PDB entry 3ANW | X-ray diffraction, 2.65 A resolution | chains A and B

# Chain A
Name: Putative uncharacterized protein
From: Thermococcus kodakarensis
UniProtKB: Q5JF31 (Q5JF31_PYRKO); numbering as in UniProt (aligned over 1-188)
Chain sequence (188 residues; numbered 1 to 188; the number before each row is that of its first residue):
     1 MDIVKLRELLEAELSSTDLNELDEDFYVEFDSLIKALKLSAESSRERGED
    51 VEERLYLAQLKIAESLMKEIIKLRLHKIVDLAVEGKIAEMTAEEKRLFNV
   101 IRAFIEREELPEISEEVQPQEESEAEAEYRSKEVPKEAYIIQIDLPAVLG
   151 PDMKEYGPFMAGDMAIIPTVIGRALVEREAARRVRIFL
Not modelled in the structure: 114-128, 187-188
From the paper describing this entry:
  - conformationally variable residues (order/disorder transition): Ser114 to Glu128

# Chain B
Name: Putative uncharacterized protein
From: Thermococcus kodakarensis
UniProtKB: Q5JIT2 (Q5JIT2_PYRKO); residues 1-164 here = UniProt positions 1-164
Chain sequence (171 residues; each row starts with the number of its first residue; numbers below 1 keep their minus sign (Asn-6 is residue -6)):
    -6 NYFQGSHMFTGKALIAVKVMKPFGDWKSGDIVLVEDWKARELWEAGVVEI
    44 VDETDKIIGEIDKVIAEERESEPLTLLPEGLYERAEFYAYYLENYVRLNP
    94 RESVDTINVKLTKLANLRKKLRDLKLIRFNKILKAVMLRPNSLELLSRLA
   144 PEERRIYLQMSKIRNEWLGDA
Not modelled in the structure: 94-100, 132-133
Construct notes: expression tag (-6 to 0)

# How chain A and chain B interact
Pairs across the interface (28; chain A residue first):
  Ile3(A) with Trp30(B)
  Arg7(A) with Thr3(B), hydrogen bond (side chain-backbone); Gly4(B), hydrogen bond (side chain-backbone); Lys5(B); Glu28(B), salt bridge
  Glu11(A) with Pro144(B)
  Leu14(A) with Pro144(B); Arg148(B)
  Ser15(A) with Leu139(B); Arg147(B), hydrogen bond; Leu151(B)
  Ser16(A) with Leu151(B)
  Thr17(A) with Leu151(B)
  Val51(A) with Phe16(B), hydrophobic; Leu35(B), hydrophobic
  Arg54(A) with Glu34(B); Ala38(B)
  Leu55(A) with Trp30(B), hydrophobic; Glu34(B)
  Ala58(A) with Glu34(B)
  Gln59(A) with Trp30(B)
  Lys61(A) with Met1(B)
  Ile62(A) with Phe2(B); Thr3(B); Trp30(B), hydrophobic
  Ser65(A) with Met1(B)
  Leu66(A) with Thr3(B)
  Leu73(A) with Arg148(B)
Interface residues without a listed pair, chain A (20 interface residues in all): Val4, Lys77, Asp80
Interface residues without a listed pair, chain B (22 interface residues in all): Lys31, Arg33, Glu37, Val40, Glu145, Lys155

# In short
20 residues of chain A and 22 residues of chain B are in contact, with 3 hydrogen bonds and 1 salt bridge.
Polar pairs include Arg7(A)-Glu28(B), Arg7(A)-Thr3(B) and Arg7(A)-Gly4(B). From the paper: conformational
variability at Ser114(A).
Chain A is Putative uncharacterized protein and chain B is Putative uncharacterized protein, both from
Thermococcus kodakarensis; the structure, A protein complex essential initiation of DNA replication, was
determined by X-ray diffraction.
